7UNG - chains D2 and D3 of the 435 polymer chains in the assembly; structure by electron microscopy, 3.60 A resolution.

[Chain D2 (and D3)]
Protein: Tektin-4
Source organism: Homo sapiens
Notes: chain D3 of this document is another copy of the same molecule, construct and numbering; everything in this record applies to it too
UniProt: Q8WW24 (TEKT4_HUMAN); residue numbers follow UniProt; this construct covers 1-435
Chain sequence (435 residues; each row starts with the number of its first residue):
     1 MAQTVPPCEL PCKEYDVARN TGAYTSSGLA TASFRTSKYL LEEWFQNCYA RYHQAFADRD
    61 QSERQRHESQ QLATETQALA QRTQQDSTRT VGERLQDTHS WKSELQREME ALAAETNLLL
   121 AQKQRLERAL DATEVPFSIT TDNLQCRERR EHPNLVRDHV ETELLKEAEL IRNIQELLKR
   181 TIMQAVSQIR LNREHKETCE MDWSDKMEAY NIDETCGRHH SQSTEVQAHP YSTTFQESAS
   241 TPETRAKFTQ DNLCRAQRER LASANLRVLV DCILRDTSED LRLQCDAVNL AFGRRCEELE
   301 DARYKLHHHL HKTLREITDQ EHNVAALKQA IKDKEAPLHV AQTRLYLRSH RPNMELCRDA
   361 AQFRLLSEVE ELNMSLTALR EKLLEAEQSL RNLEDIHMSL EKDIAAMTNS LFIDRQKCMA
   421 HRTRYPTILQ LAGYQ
Unresolved in the structure: 1-37 (chain D3: 1-91, 214-240)

[Chain D2 / chain D3 interface]
Residue-residue contacts (96; chain D2 residue first):
  Lys38(D2) with Glu148(D3); Leu155(D3); Arg157(D3); Glu161(D3), salt bridge
  Tyr39(D2) with Asn154(D3); Leu155(D3); Val156(D3); Arg157(D3), hydrogen bond (backbone-backbone)
  Leu40(D2) with Val156(D3)
  Leu41(D2) with Val156(D3), hydrophobic; Arg295(D3)
  Trp44(D2) with Asn154(D3), hydrogen bond; Leu299(D3), hydrophobic; Met407(D3), hydrophobic
  Phe45(D2) with Glu298(D3)
  Arg51(D2) with Ser399(D3), hydrogen bond; Leu400(D3); Asp403(D3), salt bridge
  Tyr52(D2) with Ala302(D3), hydrogen bond (side chain-backbone); Lys305(D3); Leu306(D3), hydrophobic; His309(D3)
  Asp58(D2) with Asn392(D3); Leu393(D3)
  Arg59(D2) with Lys312(D3), hydrogen bond (side chain-backbone); Arg315(D3); Glu316(D3), salt bridge
  Gln61(D2) with Ser389(D3)
  Ser62(D2) with Glu316(D3), hydrogen bond; Gln320(D3), hydrogen bond
  Gln65(D2) with Glu385(D3); Ala386(D3), hydrogen bond (side chain-backbone); Ser389(D3)
  Arg66(D2) with Glu316(D3), salt bridge; Asp319(D3), hydrogen bond (side chain-backbone); Gln320(D3); Asn323(D3)
  Glu68(D2) with Lys382(D3), salt bridge
  Leu72(D2) with Lys382(D3)
  Thr76(D2) with Lys334(D3), hydrogen bond (backbone-side chain); Ser375(D3)
  Gln77(D2) with Lys334(D3), hydrogen bond
  Leu79(D2) with Glu371(D3)
  Ala80(D2) with Lys334(D3)
  Thr83(D2) with Glu371(D3)
  Asp86(D2) with Arg364(D3), salt bridge
  Ser87(D2) with Arg344(D3), hydrogen bond; Leu365(D3); Glu368(D3)
  Thr88(D2) with Arg344(D3), hydrogen bond
  Thr90(D2) with Ala361(D3)
  Asp205(D2) with Asn353(D3), hydrogen bond; Glu355(D3)
  Lys206(D2) with Glu355(D3), salt bridge
  Glu208(D2) with Pro352(D3)
  Ala209(D2) with Glu355(D3)
  Ile212(D2) with Leu347(D3); His350(D3); Arg351(D3)
  Asp213(D2) with Arg348(D3), salt bridge
  Thr215(D2) with Leu347(D3)
  Cys216(D2) with Arg344(D3); Leu347(D3), hydrophobic; Arg348(D3)
  His219(D2) with Arg344(D3), hydrogen bond (backbone-side chain); Leu347(D3)
  His220(D2) with Val340(D3)
  Val226(D2) with His339(D3); Val340(D3); Thr343(D3)
  Gln227(D2) with His339(D3); Thr343(D3), hydrogen bond (backbone-side chain)
  Ala228(D2) with His339(D3); Gln342(D3)
  His229(D2) with Gln342(D3), hydrogen bond (backbone-side chain); Thr343(D3)
  Pro230(D2) with Gln342(D3)
  Ser232(D2) with Leu345(D3); Leu366(D3)
  Phe235(D2) with Tyr346(D3), hydrophobic; Ser349(D3)
  Glu237(D2) with Arg358(D3)
  Ser238(D2) with Leu356(D3); Arg358(D3)
  Ala239(D2) with Leu356(D3), hydrophobic; Cys357(D3); Arg358(D3), hydrogen bond (backbone-side chain)
  Ser240(D2) with Met354(D3), hydrogen bond; Leu356(D3); Cys357(D3), hydrogen bond (backbone-side chain); Arg358(D3)
  Pro242(D2) with Arg358(D3); Asp359(D3)
  Arg245(D2) with Met354(D3); Glu355(D3), salt bridge; Cys357(D3)
Also at the interface, not in a pair above, chain D2 (60 interface residues in all): Cys48, Gln54, Ala55, Glu63, Gln84, Arg94, Asp202, Ser221, Gln236, Thr241, Thr244, Phe248
Also at the interface, not in a pair above, chain D3 (65 interface residues in all): Pro153, Asp158, His159, Asp333, Ala360, Leu372, Ala378, Ile396

[Overview]
The interface between chain D2 and chain D3 involves 60 residues on one side and 65 on the other, with 20
hydrogen bonds and 9 salt bridges. Polar contacts include Lys38(D2)-Glu161(D3), Arg51(D2)-Asp403(D3) and
Arg59(D2)-Glu316(D3).
Chain D2 and chain D3 are both Tektin-4 (Homo sapiens); the structure, 48-nm repeat of the human respiratory
doublet microtubule, was determined by electron microscopy, deposited together with 7UN1.
